PDB entry 3Q2T | X-ray diffraction, 3.06 A resolution | chains A and D of the 6 polymer chains in the assembly

== Chain A ==
Protein: Cleavage and polyadenylation specificity factor subunit 5
Organism: Homo sapiens
UniProt: O43809 (CPSF5_HUMAN); numbering as in UniProt (aligned over 21-227)
Amino-acid sequence (207 residues; row label = number of the first residue in the row):
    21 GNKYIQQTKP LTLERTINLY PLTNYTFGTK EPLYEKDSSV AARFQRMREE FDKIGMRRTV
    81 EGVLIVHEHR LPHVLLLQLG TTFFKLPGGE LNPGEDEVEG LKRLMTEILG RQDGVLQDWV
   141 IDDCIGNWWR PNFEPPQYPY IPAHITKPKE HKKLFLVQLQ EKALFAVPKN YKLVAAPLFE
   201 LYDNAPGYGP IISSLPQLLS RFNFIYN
Disordered / not traced: 134-135
Curated features (UniProtKB/Swiss-Prot):
  - region: Thr102 to Phe104 (Interaction with RNA)
  - motif: Gly109 to Gly130 (Nudix box)
  - site (Interaction with RNA): Glu55, Arg63
  - modified residue: Lys23 (N6-acetyllysine), Lys29 (N6-acetyllysine), Tyr40 (Phosphotyrosine), Lys56 (N6-acetyllysine)
  - mutagenesis: Lys23 (K23R: Abolishes acetylation), Lys29 (K29R: No effect on acetylation), Glu55 (E55A: Reduces affinity for UGUA RNA by 88%), Arg63 (R63S: Reduces affinity for UGUA RNA by 99%), Glu81 (E81A: Reduces affinity for UGUA RNA by 12%), Phe103 (F103A: Reduces affinity for UGUA RNA by 99%; F103W: Reduces affinity for UGUA RNA by over 90%), Glu154 (E154A: Reduces affinity for UGUA RNA by 50%), Tyr158 (Y158A: Abolishes interaction with CPSF6; when associated with A-160), Tyr160 (Y160A: Abolishes interaction with CPSF6; when associated with A-158), Leu218 (L218R: Reduces interactions with CPSF6 and CPSF7 and decreases mRNA 3'-processing activity)
From the paper describing this entry:
  - binding site for the 5-nt RNA strand: Glu55, Arg63, Phe103, Phe104
  - binding site for the 5-nt RNA strand: Tyr54
  - mutagenesis - E154A: decreased binding to RNA
  - mutagenesis - H89A/F199A: unchanged binding to W90A/W91A
  - mutagenesis - Y158A/Y160A: abolished binding to CFIm68
  - mutagenesis - H89A/F199A: unchanged binding to Cleavage and polyadenylation specificity factor subunit 6 (chain D)
  - mutagenesis - Y158A/Y160A: abolished binding to Cleavage and polyadenylation specificity factor subunit 6 (chain D)

== Chain D ==
Protein: Cleavage and polyadenylation specificity factor subunit 6
Organism: Homo sapiens
Notes: fragment: RRM domain, residues 13-235
UniProt: Q16630 (CPSF6_HUMAN); residue numbers follow UniProt; this construct covers 13-235
Amino-acid sequence (229 residues; each row starts with the number of its first residue):
    13 DVGEEFNQEA EYGGHDQIDL YDDVISPSAN NGDAPEDRDY MDTLPPTVGD DVGKGAAPNV
    73 VYTYTGKRIA LYIGNLTWWT TDEDLTEAVH SLGVNDILEI KFFENRANGQ SKGFALVGVG
   133 SEASSKKLMD LLPKRELHGQ NPVVTPVNKQ FLSQFEMQSR KTTQSGQMSG EGKAGPPGGS
   193 SRAAFPQGGR GRGRFPGAVP GGDRFPGPAG PGGPPPPFPA GQTHHHHHH
Disordered / not traced: 13-80, 173-241
Sequence notes: engineered mutation Val159 (Cys in Q16630); expression tag (236-241)
Curated features (UniProtKB/Swiss-Prot):
  - motif: Arg202 to Arg206 (GAR)
  - modified residue: Thr157 (Phosphothreonine)
  - mutagenesis: Tyr84 (Y84A: Reduces affinity for UGUA RNA by 40%; when associated with A-128), Gly86 (G86V: Abolishes interaction with NUDT21/CPSF5; when associated with V-87), Asn87 (N87V: Abolishes interaction with NUDT21/CPSF5; when associated with V-86), Trp90 to Trp91 (Reduces affinity for UGUA RNA by 70%. Strongly reduced affinity for UGUA RNA; when associated with A-94), Asp94 (D94A: Strongly reduced affinity for UGUA RNA; when associated with 90-A-A-91), Glu111 (E111A: Reduces affinity for UGUA RNA by 85%), Phe126 (F126A: Increases affinity for UGUA RNA by 40%), Leu128 (L128A: Reduces affinity for UGUA RNA by 40%; when associated with A-84), Arg202 (R202A: Decreased methylation in presence of PRMT5/WDR77. Loss of methylation in presence of PRMT5/WDR77 or PRMT1; when associated with A-204 and A-206), Arg204 (R204A: Decreased methylation in presence of PRMT5/WDR77. Loss of methylation in presence of PRMT5/WDR77 or PRMT1; when associated with A-202 and A-206), Arg206 (R206A: Loss of methylation in presence of PRMT5/WDR77 or PRMT1)
From the paper describing this entry:
  - mutagenesis - Y84A/L128A: decreased binding to RNA
  - mutagenesis - F126A: increased binding to RNA
  - mutagenesis - W90A/W91A: decreased binding to wild type 21 mer PAPOLA RNA
  - mutagenesis - E111A, N117A/R118A: decreased binding to wild type RNA
  - mutagenesis - W90A/W91A/N117A/R118A: decreased binding to each of the RNAs tested
  - mutagenesis - W90A/W91A/D94A: decreased binding to wild type PAPOLA RNA
  - mutagenesis - W90A/W91A/D94A: decreased binding to PAPOLA +6
  - mutagenesis - W90A/W91A, W90A/W91A/D94A: unchanged binding to CFIm25
  - mutagenesis - W90A/W91A, W90A/W91A/D94A: unchanged binding to Cleavage and polyadenylation specificity factor subunit 5 (chain A)

== Chain A / chain D interface ==
Pairs across the interface - 24 pairs, chain A then chain D:
  Pro151(A) - Glu116(D)
  Asn152(A) - Glu116(D)
  Tyr158(A) - Asn117(D)
  Tyr158(A) - Arg118(D)  hydrogen bond (side chain-backbone)
  Tyr158(A) - Ala119(D)
  Tyr158(A) - Asn120(D)
  Tyr158(A) - Gly121(D)  hydrogen bond (side chain-backbone)
  Tyr160(A) - Asn120(D)  hydrogen bond (side chain-backbone)
  Pro162(A) - Gly121(D)
  Ala163(A) - Trp90(D)
  Ala163(A) - Trp91(D)  hydrophobic
  Ala163(A) - Thr93(D)
  His164(A) - Trp90(D)
  His164(A) - Thr92(D)
  His164(A) - Thr93(D)
  His164(A) - Asp94(D)
  His164(A) - Phe114(D)
  His164(A) - Glu116(D)  salt bridge
  His164(A) - Gly121(D)  hydrogen bond (side chain-backbone)
  His164(A) - Ser123(D)  hydrogen bond (side chain-backbone)
  Thr166(A) - Thr93(D)
  Thr166(A) - Asp94(D)  hydrogen bond
  Thr166(A) - Glu95(D)  hydrogen bond
  Lys167(A) - Glu95(D)
Interface residues without a listed pair, chain A (11 interface residues in all): Arg68, Pro156
Interface residues without a listed pair, chain D (17 interface residues in all): Glu111, Lys113, Gln122

== In short ==
11 residues of chain A face 17 of chain D across their interface, with 7 hydrogen bonds and 1 salt bridge.
Among the polar pairs are His164(A)-Glu116(D), Tyr158(A)-Arg118(D) and Tyr158(A)-Gly121(D). The paper reports
a binding site for the 5-nt RNA strand at Glu55(A), Arg63(A) and Phe103(A) among others; E111A and N117A/R118A
of chain D reduce binding to wild type RNA; 10 substitutions were tested in all.
Chain A is Cleavage and polyadenylation specificity factor subunit 5 and chain D is Cleavage and
polyadenylation specificity factor subunit 6, both from Homo sapiens; the structure, Crystal Structure of
CFIm68 RRM/CFIm25/RNA complex, was determined by X-ray diffraction together with 3Q2S from the same study.
